Entry 6QV2 (X-ray diffraction, 4.23 A resolution (low resolution: residue-level contacts below are approximate; hydrogen-bond / salt-bridge calls are withheld)); this record covers chains A and B of the 3 polymer chains in the assembly.

Chain A:
Molecule: ABC transporter, ATP-binding protein
Source organism: Thermotoga maritima (strain ATCC 43589 / MSB8 / DSM 3109 / JCM 10099)
Notes: fragment: ABC transporter
Reference sequence: Q9WYC3 (Q9WYC3_THEMA); residue numbers follow UniProt; this construct covers 2-577
Sequence (587 residues; each row starts with the number of its first residue; numbers below 1 keep their minus sign (Gly-9 is residue -9)):
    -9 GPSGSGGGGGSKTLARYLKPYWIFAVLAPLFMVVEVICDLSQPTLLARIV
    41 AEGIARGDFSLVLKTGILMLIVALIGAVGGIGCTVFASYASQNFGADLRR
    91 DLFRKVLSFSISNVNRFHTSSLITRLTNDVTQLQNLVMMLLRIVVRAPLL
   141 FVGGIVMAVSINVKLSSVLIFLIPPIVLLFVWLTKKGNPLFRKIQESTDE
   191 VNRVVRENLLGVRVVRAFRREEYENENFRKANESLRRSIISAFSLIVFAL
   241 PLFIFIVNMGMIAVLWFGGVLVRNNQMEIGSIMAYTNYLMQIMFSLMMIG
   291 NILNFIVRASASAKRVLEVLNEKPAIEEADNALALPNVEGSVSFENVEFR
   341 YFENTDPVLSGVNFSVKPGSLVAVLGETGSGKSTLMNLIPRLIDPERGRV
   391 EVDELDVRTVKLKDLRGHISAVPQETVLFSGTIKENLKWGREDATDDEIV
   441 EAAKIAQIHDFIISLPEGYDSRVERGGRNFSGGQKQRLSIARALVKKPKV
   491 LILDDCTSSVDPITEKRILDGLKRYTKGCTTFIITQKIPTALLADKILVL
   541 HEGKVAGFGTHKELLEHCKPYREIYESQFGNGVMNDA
Disordered / not traced: -9 to 1, 570-577
Construct notes: expression tag (-9 to 1); engineered mutation Ala41 (Asp in Q9WYC3)
Bound ions: Mg2+: Ser373, Gln414 (together with ATP-gamma-S)
Small-molecule neighbours:
  - ATP-gamma-S (AGS; phosphothiophosphoric acid-adenylate ester), molecule 1: Ile101, Tyr341, Phe342, Val348, Glu367, Thr368, Gly369, Ser370, Gly371, Lys372, Ser373, Thr374, Gln414, Gln526
  - ATP-gamma-S (AGS), molecule 2: Phe451, Arg468, Asn469, Ser471, Gly472, Gly473, Gln474, Ser499

Chain B:
Molecule: Uncharacterized ABC transporter ATP-binding protein TM_0288
Source organism: Thermotoga maritima (strain ATCC 43589 / MSB8 / DSM 3109 / JCM 10099)
Notes: fragment: ABC transporter
Reference sequence: Q9WYC4 (Y288_THEMA); numbering as in UniProt (aligned over 1-598)
Sequence (599 residues; row label = number of the first residue in the row):
     1 MPEIRRRPHGPILEKPALKNPTATLRRLLGYLRPHTFTLIMVFVFVTVSS
    51 ILGVLSPYLIGKTIAVVFVPRRFDLLPRYMLILGTIYALTSLLFWLQGKI
   101 MLTLSQDVVFRLRKELFEKLQRVPVGFFDRTPHGDIISRVINDVDNINNV
   151 LGNSIIQFFSGIVTLAGAVIMMFRVNVILSLVTLSIVPLTVLITQIVSSQ
   201 TRKYFYENQRVLGQLNGIIEEDISGLTVIKLFTREEKEMEKFDRVNESLR
   251 KVGTKAQIFSGVLPPLMNMVNNLGFALISGFGGWLALKDIITVGTIATFI
   301 GYSRQFTRPLNELSNQFNMIQMALASAERIFEILDLEEEKDDPDAVELRE
   351 VRGEIEFKNVWFSYDKKKPVLKDITFHIKPGQKVALVGPTGSGKTTIVNL
   401 LMRFYDVDRGQILVDGIDIRKIKRSSLRSSIGIVLQDTILFSTTVKENLK
   451 YGNPGATDEEIKEAAKLTHSDHFIKHLPEGYETVLTDNGEDLSQGQRQLL
   501 AITRAFLANPKILILDAATSNVDTKTEKSIQAAMWKLMEGKTSIIIAHRL
   551 NTIKNADLIIVLRDGEIVEMGKHDELIQKRGFYYELFTSQYGLVVEKEA
Disordered / not traced: 1-21, 592-599
Construct notes: engineered mutation Ala65 (Asp in Q9WYC4), Ala517 (Glu in Q9WYC4); expression tag (599)
UniProt features mapped onto this chain:
  - binding site (ATP): Gly388 to Thr395
Bound ions: Mg2+: Thr395 (together with ATP-gamma-S)
Small-molecule neighbours:
  - ATP-gamma-S (AGS; phosphothiophosphoric acid-adenylate ester), molecule 1: Tyr364, Asp365, Val370, Pro389, Thr390, Gly391, Ser392, Gly393, Lys394, Thr395, Thr396, Gln436, His548
  - ATP-gamma-S (AGS), molecule 2: His476, Glu490, Asp491, Leu492, Ser493, Gln494, Gly495, Gln496, Asn521
Reported in the primary citation:
  - mutagenesis - E517A: abolished catalytic activity

Interface between chain A and chain B:
Residue-residue contacts (261; chain A residue first):
  Asp29(A) with Asn268(B)
  Gln32(A) with Asn272(B); Phe275(B); Arg304(B)
  Pro33(A) with Arg304(B)
  Leu36(A) with Phe275(B); Ser279(B); Ile300(B); Arg304(B)
  Ile39(A) with Ser279(B)
  Val40(A) with Val293(B)
  Ile44(A) with Ser279(B); Gly283(B); Ala286(B); Leu287(B)
  Gly47(A) with Leu287(B)
  Phe49(A) with Trp284(B)
  Met59(A) with Phe275(B); Ala276(B)
  Leu60(A) with Met269(B); Leu273(B)
  Ala63(A) with Met269(B); Asn272(B)
  Leu64(A) with Met269(B)
  Ala67(A) with Met269(B)
  Gly70(A) with Pro265(B)
  Ile71(A) with Val262(B); Pro265(B); Leu266(B)
  Thr74(A) with Ile258(B); Gly261(B)
  Val75(A) with Ile258(B)
  Ser78(A) with Thr254(B); Gln257(B); Ile258(B)
  Tyr79(A) with Arg250(B); Thr254(B)
  Gln82(A) with Leu249(B); Arg250(B); Gly253(B); Thr254(B)
  Asn83(A) with Arg250(B)
  Ala86(A) with Asn246(B); Arg250(B)
  Arg89(A) with Phe242(B); Asn246(B); Leu249(B)
  Arg90(A) with Met239(B); Phe242(B)
  Phe93(A) with Asp222(B); Glu238(B); Met239(B); Phe242(B)
  Arg94(A) with Met239(B)
  Val96(A) with Leu226(B)
  Leu97(A) with Asp222(B); Leu226(B); Lys230(B); Met239(B)
  Phe99(A) with Leu226(B); Lys230(B)
  Ile101(A) with Glu490(B)
  Asn105(A) with Thr486(B)
  Thr109(A) with Ile223(B); Asp487(B)
  Leu112(A) with Ile223(B)
  Ile113(A) with Ile137(B); Asn216(B); Ile219(B); Ile223(B)
  Leu116(A) with Ile219(B); Phe242(B)
  Thr117(A) with Asn142(B); Asn216(B)
  Asn118(A) with Ile141(B)
  Asn192(A) with Ile137(B); Ile141(B)
  Arg193(A) with Ser442(B)
  Val195(A) with Ile136(B); Val140(B)
  Arg196(A) with Glu220(B); Ser224(B); Asp487(B)
  Glu197(A) with Phe441(B); Ser442(B)
  Asn198(A) with Phe117(B); Gln121(B)
  Leu199(A) with Phe128(B); His133(B); Ile136(B)
  Leu200(A) with His133(B); Glu220(B); Ile439(B)
  Gly201(A) with Ile439(B)
  Arg203(A) with Asp129(B); Tyr364(B); Asn399(B); Phe404(B); Leu435(B)
  Val204(A) with Leu435(B); Ile439(B); Phe441(B); Arg504(B)
  Val205(A) with Gln121(B)
  Arg206(A) with Leu120(B); Gln121(B); Val123(B); Val125(B); Glu339(B); Arg428(B)
  Ala207(A) with Met402(B); Ile431(B); Ile433(B)
  Phe208(A) with Gly452(B); Arg504(B)
  Arg209(A) with Ser425(B); Arg428(B); Ser429(B); Gly452(B)
  Arg210(A) with Lys450(B); Tyr451(B); Gly452(B); Pro454(B)
  Glu211(A) with Gln121(B)
  Tyr213(A) with Glu447(B); Tyr451(B)
  Glu214(A) with Phe117(B); Tyr451(B)
  Asn215(A) with Lys114(B); Phe117(B); Glu118(B)
  Phe218(A) with Arg113(B); Phe117(B); Val140(B)
  Arg219(A) with Phe110(B); Lys114(B)
  Asn222(A) with Phe110(B); Arg113(B); Lys114(B)
  Glu223(A) with Phe110(B)
  Leu225(A) with Arg113(B)
  Arg226(A) with Gln106(B); Asp107(B); Phe110(B)
  Ile229(A) with Gln106(B)
  Ile230(A) with Leu102(B); Gln106(B)
  Phe233(A) with Leu102(B)
  Val237(A) with Trp95(B)
  Phe238(A) with Trp95(B)
  Leu240(A) with Phe94(B)
  Pro241(A) with Ser91(B); Phe94(B); Trp95(B)
  Phe245(A) with Ala88(B); Ser91(B)
  Asn248(A) with Tyr87(B); Ser91(B)
  Met251(A) with Ile60(B); Tyr87(B)
  Ile252(A) with Met80(B); Gly84(B)
  Leu255(A) with Ile60(B); Ile64(B); Met80(B); Leu83(B)
  Trp256(A) with Met80(B)
  Gly259(A) with Arg72(B)
  Val260(A) with Arg72(B)
  Arg263(A) with Arg72(B)
  Met280(A) with Pro57(B)
  Met283(A) with Ser56(B)
  Arg298(A) with Asp145(B)
  Asn344(A) with Pro478(B)
  Asp346(A) with His476(B)
  Glu367(A) with Asp523(B); Lys525(B)
  Thr368(A) with Gly495(B); Gln496(B); Val522(B); Asp523(B)
  Gly369(A) with Gln496(B)
  Pro380(A) with Leu231(B)
  Leu382(A) with Thr227(B); Leu231(B)
  Arg406(A) with Lys230(B); Leu231(B); Thr233(B)
  Gly407(A) with Thr233(B)
  Ala411(A) with Leu231(B)
  Gln414(A) with Gln494(B); Asn521(B)
  Glu415(A) with Asn488(B); Glu490(B); Gln494(B); Arg497(B)
  Val417(A) with Val228(B)
  Phe419(A) with Glu221(B); Gly225(B); Val228(B); Ile229(B)
  Ser420(A) with Glu221(B)
  Trp429(A) with Val228(B); Ile229(B); Phe232(B); Arg234(B); Glu238(B)
  Gly430(A) with Phe232(B)
  Glu432(A) with Arg234(B); Lys237(B)
  Ser454(A) with Lys368(B)
  Glu464(A) with Asp129(B); Arg130(B)
  Arg465(A) with His133(B); Glu220(B); Glu221(B); Ser224(B)
  Arg468(A) with Asp129(B); Leu435(B); Gln436(B); Asp437(B)
  Ser471(A) with Gly391(B)
  Gly473(A) with Thr390(B)
  Gln474(A) with Gly391(B)
  Lys475(A) with Asp437(B)
  Arg477(A) with Thr390(B)
  Arg482(A) with Val228(B); Phe232(B)
  Ala483(A) with Phe232(B)
  Lys486(A) with Phe232(B); Thr233(B)
  Asp495(A) with Asn521(B)
  Ser498(A) with Ser520(B)
  Ser499(A) with Thr390(B); His548(B)
  Val500(A) with Thr390(B); His548(B)
  Asp501(A) with Gly388(B); Pro389(B); Thr390(B); His548(B); Leu586(B)
  Pro502(A) with Leu550(B); Leu586(B); Ser589(B); Gln590(B)
  Ile503(A) with Glu585(B); Leu586(B); Ser589(B)
  Gln526(A) with Asn521(B); Val522(B); Asp523(B); Thr524(B); Arg549(B)
  Pro529(A) with Gln590(B); Tyr591(B)
  Glu563(A) with Lys525(B)
  Ser567(A) with Lys525(B); Lys528(B)
  Gln568(A) with Thr524(B)
  Phe569(A) with Tyr591(B)
Also at the interface, not in a pair above, chain A (149 interface residues in all): Ser98, Ser100, Val104, Thr114, Thr121, Asn125, Thr188, Val191, Val194, Val202, Ser234, Met273, Thr276, Thr345, Gly366, Ile409, Glu425, Pro456, Gly472, Lys527, His541, Ile564
Also at the interface, not in a pair above, chain B (152 interface residues in all): Thr63, Leu76, Gly98, Thr103, Arg122, Thr131, Glu235, Asp243, Lys367, Tyr405, Thr443, Asn453, Glu479, Ser493, Leu499, Ala505, Ala508, Thr526, Phe582

Overview:
149 residues of chain A face 152 of chain B across their interface. ATP-gamma-S is bound between chain A and
chain B. The Mg2+ site is built by Ser373(A) and Gln414(A). Curated annotation (UniProt) lists 8 ATP-binding
residues on chain B. From the paper: E517A of chain B abolishes catalytic activity.
Chain A is ABC transporter, ATP-binding protein and chain B is Uncharacterized ABC transporter ATP-binding
protein TM_0288, both from Thermotoga maritima (strain ATCC 43589 / MSB8 / DSM 3109 / JCM 10099); the
structure, Structure of ATPgS-bound outward-facing TM287/288 in complex with nanobody Nb_TM#2, was determined
by X-ray diffraction, deposited together with 6QUZ, 6QV0 and 6QV1.
